Entry 8CWM (electron microscopy, 3.40 A resolution); this record covers chains 0 and k of the 60 polymer chains in the assembly.

== Chain 0 (and k) ==
Protein: Flagellin
Source organism: Sulfolobus islandicus REY15A
Notes: chain k of this document is another copy of the same molecule, construct and numbering; everything in this record applies to it too
UniProtKB: F0NG73 (F0NG73_SULIR); residues 1-306 here = UniProt positions 1-306
Chain sequence (306 residues; row label = number of the first residue in the row):
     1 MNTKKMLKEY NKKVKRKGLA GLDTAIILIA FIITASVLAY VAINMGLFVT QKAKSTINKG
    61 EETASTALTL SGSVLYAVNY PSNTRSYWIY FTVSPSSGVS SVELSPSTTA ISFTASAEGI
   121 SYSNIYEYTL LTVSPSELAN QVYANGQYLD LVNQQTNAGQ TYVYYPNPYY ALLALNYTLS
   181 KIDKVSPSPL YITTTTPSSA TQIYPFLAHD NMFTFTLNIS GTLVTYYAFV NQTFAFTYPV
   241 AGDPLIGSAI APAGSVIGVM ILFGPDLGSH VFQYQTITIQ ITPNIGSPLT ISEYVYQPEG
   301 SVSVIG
Unresolved in the structure: 1-18, 306
From the paper describing this entry:
  - post-translational modification sites: Tyr-148, Asn-231

== Interface between chain 0 and chain k ==
Pairs across the interface (13):
  Leu-19(0) / Phe-31(k)
  Gly-21(0) / Leu-38(k)
  Thr-24(0) / Leu-38(k)
  Gly-98(0) / Tyr-296(k)
  Ala-158(0) / Val-271(k)
  Ala-158(0) / Gln-273(k)
  Gln-160(0) / Gln-273(k)
  Gly-242(0) / Tyr-274(k)
  Pro-244(0) / Tyr-274(k)  hydrophobic
  Ala-253(0) / Tyr-274(k)
  Ala-253(0) / Tyr-294(k)
  Ala-253(0) / Tyr-296(k)
  Gly-254(0) / Tyr-296(k)
Other interface residues (no listed pair), chain 0 (15 interface residues in all): Leu-22, Ala-25, Val-99, Tyr-162, Pro-252
Other interface residues (no listed pair), chain k (10 interface residues in all): Thr-34, Ala-35, Asn-83

== In short ==
15 residues of chain 0 and 10 residues of chain k are in contact. The paper reports modification sites
Tyr-148(0) and Asn-231(0).
Chain 0 and chain k are both Flagellin (Sulfolobus islandicus REY15A); the structure, Cryo-EM structure of the
supercoiled S. islandicus REY15A archaeal flagellar filament, was determined by electron microscopy (same
publication as 8CVI, 8CXM and 8CYE).
